Entry 7L77 (X-ray diffraction, 1.54 A resolution); this record covers chains H and L.

== Chain H ==
Name: Heavy chain of VRC 33.01
From: Homo sapiens
Sequence (225 residues; each row starts with the number of its first residue; a row labelled like 82A-82C holds insertion residues (82A, then the next letters in order)):
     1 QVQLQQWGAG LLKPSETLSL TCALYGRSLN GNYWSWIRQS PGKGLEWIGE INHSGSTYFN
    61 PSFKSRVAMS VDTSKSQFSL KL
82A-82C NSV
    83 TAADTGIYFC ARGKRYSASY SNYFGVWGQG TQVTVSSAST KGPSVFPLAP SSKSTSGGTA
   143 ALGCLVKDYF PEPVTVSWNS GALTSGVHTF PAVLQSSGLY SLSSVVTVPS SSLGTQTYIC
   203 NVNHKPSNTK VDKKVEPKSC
Unresolved in the structure: 221-222
Disulfides: Cys22-Cys92, Cys146-Cys202

== Chain L ==
Name: Light chain of VRC33.01
From: Homo sapiens
Sequence (217 residues; each row starts with the number of its first residue; note: 1 number in that range is skipped by the numbering (no residue carries it; nothing is unmodelled there)):
     1 DIQMTQSPST LSASVGDRVD ITCRASQSIS RWLAWYQQKP GKAPKVLIYE ASLLANGVPS
    61 RFSGHFNGRE SATDFTLTIS SLQPDDVATY YCQHYMAD
   100 PRFGQGTKLE IKRTVAAPSV FIFPPSDEQL KSGTASVVCL LNNFYPREAK VQWKVDNALQ
   160 SGNSQESVTE QDSKDSTYSL SSTLTLSKAD YEKHKVYACE VTHQGLSSPV TKSFNRGEC
Disulfides: Cys23-Cys92, Cys138-Cys198

== Chain H / chain L interface ==
Residue-residue contacts - 69 pairs, chain H then chain L:
  Gln39(H) - Gln38(L)  hydrogen bond
  Gln39(H) - Tyr91(L)  hydrogen bond
  Leu45(H) - Tyr91(L)  hydrophobic
  Leu45(H) - Phe102(L)  hydrophobic
  Trp47(H) - Pro100(L)
  Tyr58(H) - Asp98(L)  hydrogen bond
  Asn60(H) - Arg101(L)
  Pro61(H) - Asp98(L)
  Phe91(H) - Ala43(L)  hydrophobic
  Tyr102(H) - Trp32(L)  hydrophobic
  Tyr102(H) - Tyr95(L)
  Tyr102(H) - Met96(L)
  Ser103(H) - Tyr95(L)
  Asn104(H) - Gln93(L)  hydrogen bond (backbone-side chain)
  Asn104(H) - Tyr95(L)
  Asn104(H) - Pro100(L)
  Tyr105(H) - Ala34(L)  hydrophobic
  Tyr105(H) - Tyr36(L)
  Tyr105(H) - Tyr49(L)
  Tyr105(H) - Gln93(L)
  Tyr105(H) - Tyr95(L)
  Phe106(H) - Tyr36(L)  hydrogen bond (backbone-side chain)
  Phe106(H) - Val46(L)
  Phe106(H) - Gln93(L)
  Trp109(H) - Tyr36(L)  hydrophobic
  Trp109(H) - Ala43(L)  hydrophobic
  Trp109(H) - Pro44(L)  hydrogen bond (side chain-backbone)
  Gly110(H) - Ala43(L)
  Val127(H) - Glu127(L)
  Phe128(H) - Ser125(L)
  Phe128(H) - Glu127(L)
  Phe128(H) - Gln128(L)
  Pro129(H) - Ser125(L)
  Leu130(H) - Phe122(L)
  Leu130(H) - Val137(L)  hydrophobic
  Ala131(H) - Phe122(L)
  Lys135(H) - Phe120(L)
  Lys135(H) - Ile121(L)  hydrogen bond (backbone-backbone)
  Lys135(H) - Lys211(L)
  Lys135(H) - Ser212(L)  hydrogen bond (side chain-backbone)
  Ser136(H) - Phe120(L)
  Ser136(H) - Phe122(L)
  Thr137(H) - Phe120(L)
  Ala143(H) - Phe120(L)  hydrophobic
  Ala143(H) - Phe122(L)
  Leu144(H) - Phe122(L)  hydrophobic
  Leu147(H) - Ser135(L)
  Lys149(H) - Gln128(L)
  Lys149(H) - Ser135(L)
  His170(H) - Asn141(L)
  His170(H) - Asn142(L)  hydrogen bond
  His170(H) - Ser178(L)
  Phe172(H) - Leu139(L)  hydrophobic
  Phe172(H) - Ser166(L)
  Phe172(H) - Thr168(L)
  Phe172(H) - Ser178(L)
  Phe172(H) - Leu179(L)
  Phe172(H) - Ser180(L)
  Pro173(H) - Ser166(L)  hydrogen bond (backbone-side chain)
  Pro173(H) - Val167(L)
  Pro173(H) - Thr168(L)
  Val175(H) - Gln164(L)
  Val175(H) - Glu165(L)
  Val175(H) - Ser166(L)
  Leu176(H) - Gln164(L)  hydrogen bond (backbone-side chain)
  Gln177(H) - Gln164(L)
  Thr189(H) - Asn141(L)
  Lys215(H) - Glu127(L)  salt bridge
  Lys220(H) - Pro124(L)  hydrogen bond (side chain-backbone)
Also at the interface, not in a pair above, chain H (42 interface residues in all): Ile37, Gly107, Ser133, Ser138, Thr141, Ser185, Val187
Also at the interface, not in a pair above, chain L (44 interface residues in all): Lys42, Ser118, Pro123, Thr133, Asp171, Phe213

== Summary ==
Chain H and chain L form an interface of 42 and 44 residues respectively, with 12 hydrogen bonds and 1 salt
bridge. Polar contacts include Lys215(H)-Glu127(L), Gln39(H)-Gln38(L) and Gln39(H)-Tyr91(L).
Here chain H is Heavy chain of VRC 33.01 and chain L is Light chain of VRC33.01, both from Homo sapiens. Entry
7L77 (Crystal structure of broadly HIV-1-neutralizing antibody VRC33.01) was determined by X-ray diffraction.
